7YJN - chains B and D of the 5 polymer chains in the assembly; structure by electron microscopy, 3.40 A resolution.

== Chain B ==
Molecule: Long chain base biosynthesis protein 2a
Source organism: Arabidopsis thaliana
Notes: EC 2.3.1.50
Reference sequence: Q9LSZ9 (LCB2A_ARATH); residue numbers follow UniProt; this construct covers 1-489
Amino-acid sequence (489 residues; each row starts with the number of its first residue):
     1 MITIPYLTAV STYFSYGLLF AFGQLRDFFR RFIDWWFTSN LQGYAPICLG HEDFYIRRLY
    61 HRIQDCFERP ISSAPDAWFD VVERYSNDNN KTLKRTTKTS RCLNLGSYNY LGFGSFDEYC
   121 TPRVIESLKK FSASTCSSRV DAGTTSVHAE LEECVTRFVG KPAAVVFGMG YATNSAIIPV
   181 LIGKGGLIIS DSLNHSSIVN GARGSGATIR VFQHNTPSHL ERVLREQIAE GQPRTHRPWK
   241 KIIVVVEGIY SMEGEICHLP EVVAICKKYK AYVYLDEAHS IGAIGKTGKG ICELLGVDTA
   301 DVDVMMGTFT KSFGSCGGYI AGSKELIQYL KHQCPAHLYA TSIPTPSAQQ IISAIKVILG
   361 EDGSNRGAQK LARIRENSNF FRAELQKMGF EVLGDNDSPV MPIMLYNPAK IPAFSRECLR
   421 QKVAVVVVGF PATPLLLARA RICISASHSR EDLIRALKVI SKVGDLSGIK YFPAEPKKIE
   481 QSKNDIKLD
Unresolved in the structure: 37-42, 49-52, 476-489
Curated features (UniProtKB/Swiss-Prot):
  - modified residue: Lys311 (N6-(pyridoxal phosphate)lysine)
Covalent attachments: pyridoxal phosphate (PLP) linked to Lys311
Small-molecule neighbours: pyridoxal phosphate (PLP): Tyr108, Met169, Gly170, Tyr171, His195, Ser197, Glu247, Asp276, Ala278, His279, Thr308, Thr310
From the paper describing this entry:
  - binding site for pyridoxal phosphate: Lys311

== Chain D ==
Molecule: ORMDL family protein
Source organism: Arabidopsis thaliana
Reference sequence: Q9C5I0 (Q9C5I0_ARATH); residue numbers follow UniProt; this construct covers 1-157
Amino-acid sequence (157 residues; row label = number of the first residue in the row):
     1 MANLYVKAVP PPDMNRATEW FMYPGVWTTY MLILFFGWLV VLSVSGCSPG MAWTVVNLAH
    61 FVVTYHSFHW MKGTPFADDQ GIYNGLTWWE QMDNGQQLTR NRKFLTLVPV VLYLIASHTT
   121 DYRHPWLFLN TLAVMVLVVA KFPNMHKVRI FGINGDK
Unresolved in the structure: 1-11, 150-157
Construct notes: engineered mutation Ala17 (Asn in Q9C5I0)
From the paper describing this entry:
  - mutagenesis - N17A: decreased binding to ceramide
  - mutagenesis - S67R: increased catalytic activity
  - mutagenesis - S67R: decreased binding to C6-phytoceramide
  - mutagenesis - W20R, W88R: abolished binding to C6-phytoceramide
  - mutagenesis - W20R, W88R: increased catalytic activity (intracellular SPT activity)

== Interface between chain B and chain D ==
Contacting residue pairs (10):
  Tyr6(B) with Thr28(D), hydrogen bond
  Ala9(B) with Pro24(D)
  Tyr13(B) with Trp20(D); Tyr23(D); Val26(D); Thr29(D)
  Tyr55(B) with Pro75(D), hydrophobic; Phe76(D), hydrophobic
  Pro431(B) with Arg16(D), hydrogen bond (backbone-side chain)
  Thr433(B) with Arg16(D), hydrogen bond (backbone-side chain)
Other interface residues (no listed pair), chain B (15 interface residues in all): Val10, Phe14, Ser192, Val211, Phe430, Ala432, Pro434, Leu435, Leu436
Other interface residues (no listed pair), chain D (15 interface residues in all): Pro12, Met14, Glu19, Gly25, Leu32, Phe36

== Overview ==
Chain B and chain D each contribute 15 residues to their interface; the contacts include 3 hydrogen bonds.
Polar contacts include Tyr6(B)-Thr28(D), Pro431(B)-Arg16(D) and Thr433(B)-Arg16(D). From the paper: a binding
site for pyridoxal phosphate at Lys311(B); W20R and W88R of chain D abolish binding to C6-phytoceramide; 4
substitutions were tested in all.
Here chain B is Long chain base biosynthesis protein 2a and chain D is ORMDL family protein, both from
Arabidopsis thaliana. Entry 7YJN (Cryo-EM structure of the monomeric atSPT-ORM1 (ORM1-N17A) complex) was
determined by electron microscopy (same publication as 7YJK, 7YJM and 7YJO).
